1H0M - chains B and E of the 4 polymer chains in the assembly; structure by X-ray diffraction, 3.00 A resolution.

[Chain B]
Name: Transcriptional activator protein TraR
Source organism: Rhizobium radiobacter
UniProtKB: P33905 (TRAR_RHIRD); residue numbers follow UniProt; this construct covers 1-234
Sequence (234 residues; numbered 1 to 234; the number before each row is that of its first residue):
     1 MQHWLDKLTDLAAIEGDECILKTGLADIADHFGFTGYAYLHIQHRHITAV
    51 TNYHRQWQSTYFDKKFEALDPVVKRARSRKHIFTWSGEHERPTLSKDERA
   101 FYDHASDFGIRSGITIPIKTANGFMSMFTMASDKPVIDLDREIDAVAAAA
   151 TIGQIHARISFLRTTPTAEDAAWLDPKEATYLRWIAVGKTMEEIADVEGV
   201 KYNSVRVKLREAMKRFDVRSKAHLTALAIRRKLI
Unresolved in the structure: 139-142
Modified residues: Mse1, Mse125, Mse127, Mse130, Mse191, Mse213 (selenomethionine; parent Met)
Residues lining bound ligands: autoinducer (LAE; 3-oxo-octanoic acid (2-oxo-tetrahydro-furan-3-yl)-amide): Ala38, Leu40, Thr51, Tyr53, Trp57, Gln58, Tyr61, Phe62, Asp70, Val72, Trp85, Phe101, Tyr102, Ala105, Ile110, Thr115, Thr129
Curated features (UniProtKB/Swiss-Prot):
  - DNA-binding region: Mse191 to Arg210 (H-T-H motif)
Reported in the primary citation:
  - binding site for autoinducer: Leu40, Tyr53, Trp57, Tyr61, Phe62, Asp70, Val72, Val73, Trp85, Phe101, Tyr102, Ala105, Ile110, Thr129
  - binding site for the 18-nt DNA strand: Asn203, Arg206, Val207, Arg210
  - specificity-determining residues: Arg206, Arg210
  - binding site for the 18-nt DNA strand (chain E): Thr190, Mse191, Mse213, Lys221

[Chain E]
Molecule: 18-nt DNA strand
Sequence (18 nucleotides; each row starts with the number of its first residue):
     1 ATGTGCAGATCTGCACAT

[How chain B and chain E interact]
Pairs across the interface - 11 pairs, chain B then chain E:
  Asn203(B) with DT4(E), hydrogen bond to the phosphate
  Ser204(B) with DG3(E), phosphate contact
  Arg206(B) with DG5(E), hydrogen bond to the base; DC6(E), base contact
  Val207(B) with DG3(E), base contact; DT4(E), base contact
  Lys208(B) with DT2(E), salt bridge to the phosphate
  Arg210(B) with DG3(E), base contact; DT4(E), hydrogen bond to the base; DG5(E), base contact
  Glu211(B) with DT2(E), base contact
Other interface residues (no listed pair), chain B (8 interface residues in all): Lys221
Other interface residues (no listed pair), chain E (6 interface residues in all): DT12

[Overview]
The interface between chain B and chain E involves 8 residues on one side and 6 on the other; the contacts
include 3 hydrogen bonds and 1 salt bridge. Polar contacts include Arg206(B)-DG5(E), Arg210(B)-DT4(E) and
Asn203(B)-DT4(E). From the paper: a binding site for autoinducer at Leu40(B), Tyr53(B) and Trp57(B) among
others; a binding site for the 18-nt DNA strand at Asn203(B), Arg206(B) and Val207(B) among others.
Chain B is Transcriptional activator protein TraR (Rhizobium radiobacter) and chain E is an 18-nt DNA strand;
the structure, Three-dimensional structure of the quorum sensing protein TraR bound to its autoinducer and to
its target ..., was determined by X-ray diffraction.
